7XHO - chains L and N of the 17 polymer chains in the assembly; structure by electron microscopy, 3.29 A resolution.

== Chain L ==
Protein: Centromere protein L
Source organism: Homo sapiens
UniProtKB: Q8N0S6 (CENPL_HUMAN); residues 1-344 here = UniProt positions 1-344
Amino-acid sequence (344 residues; numbered 1 to 344; the number before each row is that of its first residue):
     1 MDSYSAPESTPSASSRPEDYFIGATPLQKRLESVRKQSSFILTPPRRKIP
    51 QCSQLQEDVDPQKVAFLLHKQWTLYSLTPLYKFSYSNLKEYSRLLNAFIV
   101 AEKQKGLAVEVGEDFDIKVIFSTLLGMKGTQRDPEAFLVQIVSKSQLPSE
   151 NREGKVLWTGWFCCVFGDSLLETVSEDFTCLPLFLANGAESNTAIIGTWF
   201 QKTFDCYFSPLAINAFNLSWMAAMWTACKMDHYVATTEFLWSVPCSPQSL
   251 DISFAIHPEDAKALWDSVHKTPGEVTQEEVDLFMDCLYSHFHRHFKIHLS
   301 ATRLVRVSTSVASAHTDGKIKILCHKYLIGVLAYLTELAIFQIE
Disordered / not traced: 1-24, 106-115, 144-151
Differences from the reference sequence: engineered mutation D116 (Asn in Q8N0S6)
Curated features (UniProtKB/Swiss-Prot):
  - modified residue: S39 (Phosphoserine), T43 (Phosphothreonine), S53 (Phosphoserine)
Reported in the primary citation:
  - mutagenesis - K155A/R306A/K319A/K321A, K155E/R306E/K319E/K321E: decreased localization

== Chain N ==
Protein: Centromere protein N
Source organism: Homo sapiens
UniProtKB: Q96H22 (CENPN_HUMAN); residues 1-339 here = UniProt positions 1-339
Amino-acid sequence (339 residues; row label = number of the first residue in the row):
     1 MDETVAEFIKRTILKIPMNELTTILKAWDFLSENQLQTVNFRQRKESVVQ
    51 HLIHLCEEKRASISDAALLDIIYMQFHQHQKVWDVFQMSKGPGEDVDLFD
   101 MKQFKNSFKKILQRALKNVTVSFRETEENAVWIRIAWGTQYTKPNQYKPT
   151 YVVYYSQTPYAFTSSSMLRRNTPLLGQALTIASKHHQIVKMDLRSRYLDS
   201 LKAIVFKQYNQTFETHNSTTPLQERSLGLDINMDSRIIHENIVEKERVQR
   251 ITQETFGDYPQPQLEFAQYKLETKFKSGLNGSILAEREEPLRCLIKFSSP
   301 HLLEALKSLAPAGIADAPLSPLLTCIPNKRMNYFKIRDK
Disordered / not traced: 212-233, 277-288
Differences from the reference sequence: variant D84 (Glu in Q96H22)
Curated features (UniProtKB/Swiss-Prot):
  - modified residue (Phosphoserine): S226, S235, S282
  - natural variant: D84 (E84D: this construct carries the variant)
  - mutagenesis: R11 (R11A: Decreases the binding to centromeres), R196 (R196A: Decreases the binding to centromeres)
Reported in the primary citation:
  - mutagenesis - K270A/K296A, K270E/K296E: decreased localization to centromere
  - mutagenesis - E3A/E7A, E3K/E7K: decreased localization

== Chain L / chain N interface ==
Pairs across the interface - 66 pairs, chain L then chain N:
  V243(L) with L309(N), hydrophobic
  P244(L) with I314(N)
  C245(L) with S308(N); L309(N), hydrophobic
  Q248(L) with H301(N); E304(N), hydrogen bond; A305(N)
  S249(L) with S298(N); P300(N)
  L250(L) with F297(N), hydrophobic; S298(N); S299(N); L302(N), hydrophobic; A305(N), hydrophobic; L306(N), hydrophobic
  D251(L) with K296(N); F297(N); S298(N), hydrogen bond (backbone-backbone)
  I252(L) with K296(N); F297(N), hydrophobic
  S253(L) with L294(N); I295(N); K296(N), hydrogen bond (backbone-backbone)
  F254(L) with C293(N), hydrophobic; I295(N), hydrophobic
  A255(L) with C293(N); L294(N), hydrogen bond (backbone-backbone)
  I256(L) with L291(N), hydrophobic; R292(N); C293(N), hydrophobic
  H257(L) with R292(N), hydrogen bond (backbone-backbone)
  D260(L) with L291(N); R292(N), salt bridge
  L264(L) with F275(N), hydrophobic
  C286(L) with F275(N), hydrophobic
  S289(L) with F275(N)
  H290(L) with L271(N); T273(N); K274(N); F275(N)
  F291(L) with I295(N), hydrophobic; F297(N), hydrophobic
  H292(L) with D316(N), salt bridge
  R293(L) with T273(N); K276(N)
  H294(L) with L271(N); T273(N); S320(N), hydrogen bond (backbone-side chain); L322(N)
  F295(L) with Y269(N), hydrophobic; I295(N), hydrophobic; F297(N), hydrophobic; L319(N); S320(N), hydrogen bond (backbone-side chain); L323(N), hydrophobic
  K296(L) with A315(N); D316(N), hydrogen bond (backbone-backbone); S320(N)
  I297(L) with F297(N), hydrophobic; I314(N); A315(N), hydrophobic
  H298(L) with G313(N); I314(N), hydrogen bond (backbone-backbone); D316(N), salt bridge
  A301(L) with I314(N)
  T302(L) with I314(N)
Also at the interface, not in a pair above, chain N (33 interface residues in all): P290, P318

== Overview ==
28 residues of chain L face 33 of chain N across their interface; the contacts include 9 hydrogen bonds and 3
salt bridges. Among the polar pairs are D260(L)-R292(N), H292(L)-D316(N) and H298(L)-D316(N). The paper
reports that K155A/R306A/K319A/K321A and K155E/R306E/K319E/K321E of chain L reduce localization; K270A/K296A
and K270E/K296E of chain N reduce localization to centromere; 6 substitutions were tested in all.
Chain L is Centromere protein L and chain N is Centromere protein N, both from Homo sapiens; the structure,
Structure of human inner kinetochore CCAN complex, was determined by electron microscopy together with 7XHN
from the same study.
